PDB entry 5LCN | X-ray diffraction, 2.60 A resolution | chains A and C

# Chain A (and C)
Protein: Uncharacterized protein
Source organism: Pyrococcus furiosus (strain ATCC 43587 / DSM 3638 / JCM 8422 / Vc1)
Notes: chain C of this document is another copy of the same molecule, construct and numbering; everything in this record applies to it too
Reference sequence: Q8TZJ1 (Q8TZJ1_PYRFU); numbering as in UniProt (aligned over 21-288)
Amino-acid sequence (275 residues; numbered 14 to 288; the number before each row is that of its first residue):
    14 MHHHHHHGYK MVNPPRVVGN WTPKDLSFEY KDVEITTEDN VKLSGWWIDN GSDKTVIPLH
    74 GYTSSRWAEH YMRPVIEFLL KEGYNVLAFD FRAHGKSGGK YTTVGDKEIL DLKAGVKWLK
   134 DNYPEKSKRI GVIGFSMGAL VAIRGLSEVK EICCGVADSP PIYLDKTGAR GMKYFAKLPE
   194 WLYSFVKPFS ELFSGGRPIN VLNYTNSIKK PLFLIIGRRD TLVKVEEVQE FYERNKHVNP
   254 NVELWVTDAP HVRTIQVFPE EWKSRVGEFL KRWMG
Not modelled in the structure: 14-20 (chain C: 14-19, 113, 209-211)
Construct notes: initiating methionine (14); expression tag (15-20)

# Interface between chain A and chain C
Contacting residue pairs (73):
  Gly21(A) - Gly32(C)
  Gly21(A) - Asn33(C)
  Tyr22(A) - Val31(C)
  Tyr22(A) - Asn33(C)  hydrogen bond (backbone-side chain)
  Lys23(A) - Val31(C)  hydrogen bond (backbone-backbone)
  Lys23(A) - Gly32(C)
  Lys23(A) - Asn33(C)
  Lys23(A) - Lys109(C)
  Met24(A) - Arg29(C)
  Met24(A) - Val31(C)  hydrogen bond (backbone-backbone)
  Met24(A) - Lys109(C)
  Val25(A) - Arg29(C)
  Asn26(A) - Pro28(C)
  Asn26(A) - Arg29(C)  hydrogen bond (backbone-backbone)
  Pro28(A) - Asn26(C)
  Pro28(A) - Pro201(C)  hydrophobic
  Pro28(A) - Phe202(C)  hydrophobic
  Arg29(A) - Met24(C)
  Arg29(A) - Val25(C)
  Arg29(A) - Asn26(C)  hydrogen bond (backbone-backbone)
  Val30(A) - Met24(C)
  Val30(A) - Val25(C)  hydrophobic
  Val30(A) - Pro201(C)  hydrophobic
  Val31(A) - Tyr22(C)
  Val31(A) - Lys23(C)  hydrogen bond (backbone-backbone)
  Val31(A) - Met24(C)  hydrogen bond (backbone-backbone)
  Gly32(A) - Gly21(C)
  Gly32(A) - Lys23(C)
  Asn33(A) - His20(C)  hydrogen bond (side chain-backbone)
  Asn33(A) - Gly21(C)
  Asn33(A) - Lys23(C)
  Thr76(A) - Phe198(C)
  Glu82(A) - His20(C)  hydrogen bond (side chain-backbone)
  His83(A) - Glu193(C)  salt bridge
  His83(A) - Ser197(C)
  Arg86(A) - His20(C)
  Lys113(A) - Arg29(C)
  Lys113(A) - Lys109(C)  hydrogen bond (side chain-backbone)
  Tyr114(A) - Arg29(C)
  Tyr114(A) - Val31(C)  hydrophobic
  Tyr114(A) - Gly108(C)  hydrogen bond (side chain-backbone)
  Tyr114(A) - Lys109(C)
  Tyr187(A) - Leu191(C)
  Tyr187(A) - Pro192(C)  hydrophobic
  Tyr187(A) - Trp194(C)
  Tyr187(A) - Leu195(C)  hydrophobic
  Phe188(A) - Leu191(C)  hydrophobic
  Leu191(A) - Tyr187(C)
  Leu191(A) - Lys190(C)
  Leu191(A) - Leu191(C)  hydrophobic
  Pro192(A) - Tyr187(C)
  Pro192(A) - Thr234(C)
  Glu193(A) - Arg266(C)  salt bridge
  Trp194(A) - Gly184(C)
  Trp194(A) - Tyr187(C)  hydrophobic
  Trp194(A) - Phe188(C)  hydrophobic
  Trp194(A) - Thr234(C)  hydrogen bond
  Trp194(A) - Leu235(C)  hydrophobic
  Leu195(A) - Tyr187(C)
  Leu195(A) - Phe188(C)  hydrophobic
  Phe198(A) - Thr76(C)
  Phe198(A) - Phe188(C)  hydrophobic
  Phe198(A) - Phe202(C)
  Val199(A) - Val199(C)  hydrophobic
  Lys200(A) - His83(C)  hydrogen bond
  Thr234(A) - Trp194(C)
  Leu235(A) - Trp194(C)  hydrophobic
  Pro263(A) - Trp194(C)
  His264(A) - Trp194(C)
  His264(A) - Phe198(C)
  Arg266(A) - Glu193(C)  salt bridge
  Arg266(A) - Trp194(C)
  Arg266(A) - Ser197(C)  hydrogen bond
Other interface residues (no listed pair), chain A (38 interface residues in all): Pro27, Ser149, Gly184, Pro201, Phe202
Other interface residues (no listed pair), chain C (37 interface residues in all): Pro27, Val30, Ser110, Phe206

# Overview
38 residues of chain A face 37 of chain C across their interface; the contacts include 14 hydrogen bonds and 3
salt bridges. Polar pairs include His83(A)-Glu193(C), Glu193(A)-Arg266(C) and Tyr22(A)-Asn33(C).
Chain A and chain C are both Uncharacterized protein (Pyrococcus furiosus (strain ATCC 43587 / DSM 3638 / JCM
8422 / Vc1)); the structure, Structure of the pyrococcus furiosus esterase PF2001 with space group P212121,
was determined by X-ray diffraction together with 5G59, 5G5C and 5G5M from the same study.
